2IUJ - chain A; structure by X-ray diffraction, 2.40 A resolution.

== Chain A ==
Name: Lipoxygenase L-5
From: Glycine max
Reference sequence: Q43446 (Q43446_SOYBN); residues 1-853 here = UniProt positions 1-853
Amino-acid sequence (853 residues; numbered 1 to 853; the number before each row is that of its first residue):
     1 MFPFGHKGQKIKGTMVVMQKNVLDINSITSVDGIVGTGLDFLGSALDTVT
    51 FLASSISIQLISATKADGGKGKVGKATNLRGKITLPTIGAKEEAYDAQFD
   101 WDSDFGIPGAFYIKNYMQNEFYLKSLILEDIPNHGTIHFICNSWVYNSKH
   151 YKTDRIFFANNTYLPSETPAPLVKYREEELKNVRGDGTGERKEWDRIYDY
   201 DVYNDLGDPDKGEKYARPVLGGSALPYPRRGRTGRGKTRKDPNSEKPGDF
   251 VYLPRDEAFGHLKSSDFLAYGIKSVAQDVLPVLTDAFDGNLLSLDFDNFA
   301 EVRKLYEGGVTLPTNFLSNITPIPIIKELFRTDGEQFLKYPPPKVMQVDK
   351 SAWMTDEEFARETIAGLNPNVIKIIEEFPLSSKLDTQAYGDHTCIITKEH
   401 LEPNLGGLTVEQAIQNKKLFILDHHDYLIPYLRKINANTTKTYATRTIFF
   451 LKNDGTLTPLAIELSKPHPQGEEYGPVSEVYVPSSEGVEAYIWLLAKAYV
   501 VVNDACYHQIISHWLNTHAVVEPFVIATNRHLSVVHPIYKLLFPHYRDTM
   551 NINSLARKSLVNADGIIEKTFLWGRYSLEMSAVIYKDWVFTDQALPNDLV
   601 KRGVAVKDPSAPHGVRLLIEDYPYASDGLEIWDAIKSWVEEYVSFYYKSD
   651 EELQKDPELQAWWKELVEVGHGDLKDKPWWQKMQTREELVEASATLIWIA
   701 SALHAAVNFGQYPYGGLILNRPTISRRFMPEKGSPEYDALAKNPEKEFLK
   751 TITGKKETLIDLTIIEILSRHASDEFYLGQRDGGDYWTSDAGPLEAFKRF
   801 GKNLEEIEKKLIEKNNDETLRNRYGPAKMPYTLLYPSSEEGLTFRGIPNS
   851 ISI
Disordered / not traced: 1-7, 32-44
Metal / ion sites: Fe ion: H513, H518, H704, I853
What the authors report for this chain:
  - Fe ion coordination: H513, H518, H704, N708, I853
  - conformationally variable residues (order/disorder transition): D32 to S44
  - contacts within the chain: Q509-Q711, Q509-H513, A556-L560 (backbone contact)
  - specificity-determining residues: A556 (citing earlier work)

== Overview ==
The Fe ion site is built by H513, H518, H704 and I853. The paper reports Fe ion coordination by H513, H518 and
H704 among others; the specificity determinant A556.
Chain A is Lipoxygenase L-5 (Glycine max); the structure, Crystal Structure of Soybean Lipoxygenase-B, was
determined by X-ray diffraction (same publication as 2IUK).
